PDB entry 7YOT | electron microscopy, 3.00 A resolution | chains E and A of the 5 polymer chains in the assembly

== Chain E ==
Molecule: NDV P protein
Source organism: Avian orthoavulavirus 1
Reference sequence: A0A0S2UXI9 (A0A0S2UXI9_9MONO); residues 1-399 here = UniProt positions 1-399
Chain sequence (399 residues; numbered 1 to 399; the number before each row is that of its first residue):
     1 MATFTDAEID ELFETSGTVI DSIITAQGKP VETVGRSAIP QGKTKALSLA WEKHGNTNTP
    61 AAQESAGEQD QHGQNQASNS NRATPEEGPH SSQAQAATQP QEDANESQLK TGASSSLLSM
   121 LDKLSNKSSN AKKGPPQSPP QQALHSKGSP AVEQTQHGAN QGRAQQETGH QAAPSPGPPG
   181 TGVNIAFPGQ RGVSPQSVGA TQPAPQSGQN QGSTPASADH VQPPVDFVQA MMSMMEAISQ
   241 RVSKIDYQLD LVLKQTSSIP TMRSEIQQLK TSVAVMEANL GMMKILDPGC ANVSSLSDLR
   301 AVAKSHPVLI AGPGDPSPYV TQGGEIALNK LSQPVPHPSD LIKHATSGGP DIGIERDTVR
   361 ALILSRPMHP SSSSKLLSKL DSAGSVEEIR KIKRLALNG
Unresolved in the structure: 1-273, 290-293, 343-349

== Chain A ==
Molecule: RNA-directed RNA polymerase L
Source organism: Avian orthoavulavirus 1
Notes: EC 2.7.7.48, 3.6.1.-, 2.7.7.88, 2.1.1.-
Reference sequence: A0A0S2UX53 (A0A0S2UX53_9MONO); numbering as in UniProt (aligned over 1-2204)
Chain sequence (2211 residues; each row starts with the number of its first residue):
     1 MAGSGSERAE HQIILPESHL SSPLVKHKLL YYWKLTGLPL PDECDFDHLI LSRQWKKILE
    61 SSTPDIERMI KLGRSVHQTL SHSSKLTGIL HPRCLEDLVG LDIPDSTNKF RRIEKKIQIH
   121 NTRYGEPFTR LCSYVEKKLL GSSWTHKIRR SEEFDSLRTD PAFWFHSSWS TAKFAWLHVK
   181 QIQRHLIVAA RTRSASNKLV TLSHRSGQVF ITPELVIVTH TNENKFTCLS QELVLMYADM
   241 MEGRDMVNII SSTAVHLRCL AEKIDDILRL VDALARDLGN QVYDVVALME GFAYGAVQLL
   301 EPSGTFAGDF FSFNLQELRD TLICLLPQRI ADSVTHAIAN IFSGLEQNQA AEMLCLLRLW
   361 GHPLLESRAA AKAVRAQMCA PKMVDFDMIL QVLSFFKGTI INGYRKKNAG VWPRVKAHTI
   421 YGNVIAQLHA DSAEISHDIM LREYKNLSAI EFEACIEYDP VTNLSMFLKD KAIAHPRNNW
   481 LASFRRNLLS EEQKKNVQDS TSTNRLLIEF LESNDFDPYK EMEYLTTLEY LRDDSVAVSY
   541 SLKEEEVKVN GRIFAKLTKK LRNCQVMAEG ILADQIAPFF QGNGVIQDSI SLTKSMLAMS
   601 QLSYNSNRKR ITDCKERVSS SRNHDLKGKH RRRVATFITT DLQKYCLNWR YQTIKLFAHA
   661 INQLMGLPHF FEWIHLRLMD TTMFVGDPFN PPSDPTDYDL TKVPNDDIYI VSARGGIEGL
   721 CQKLWTMISI AAIQLAAARS HCRVACMVQG DNQVIAVTRE VRPDDSPESV LTQLHEASDN
   781 FFRELIHVNH LIGHNLKDRE TIRSDTFFIY SKRIFKDGAI LSQVLKNSSK LVLVSGDLSE
   841 NTVMSCANIS STVARLCENG LPKDFCYYLN YLMSCIQTYF DSEFSITSST QSGSNQSWIN
   901 DIPFIHSYVL TPAQLGGLSN LQYSRLYTRN IGDPGTTAFA EVKRLEAVGL LGPNIMTNIL
   961 TRPPGNGDWA SLCNDPYSFN FESVASPSIV LKKHTQRVLF ETCSNPLLSG VHTEDNEAEE
  1021 KALAEYLLNQ EVIHPRVAHA IMEASSVGRR KQIQGLVDTT NTVIKIALSR KPLGIKRLAR
  1081 IINYSSMHAM LFRDDVFLSN RANHPLVSSD MCSLALADYA RNRSWSPLTG GRKILGVSNP
  1141 DTIELVEGEI LSISGGCSKC DSGDEQFTWF HLPSNIELTD DTSKNPPMRV PYLGSKTQER
  1201 RAASLAKIAH MSPHVKAALR ASSVLIWAYG DNDINWTAAL KLARSRCNIS SEYLRLLSPL
  1261 PTAGNLQHRL DDGITQMTFT PASLYRVSPY VHISNDSQRL FTEEGVKEGN VVYQQIMLLG
  1321 LSLIESLFPM TVTKTYDEIT LHLHSKFSCC IREAPVAVPF ELTGVAPDLR VVASNKFMYD
  1381 PNPVAEGDFA RLDLAIFKSY ELNLESYSTV ELMNILSISS GKLIGQSVVS YDEETSIKND
  1441 AIIVYDNTRN WISEAQNSDV VRLFEYAALE VLLDCSYQLY YLRVRGLNNV VLYMSDLYKN
  1501 MPGILLSNIA ATISHPIIHS RLHTVGLISH DGSHQLADTD FIELSAKLLV SCTRRVVSGL
  1561 YAGNKYDLLF PSVLDDNLNE KMLQLISRLC CLYTVLFATT REIPKIRGLP AEEKCAMLTE
  1621 YLLSDAVRPL LSPEQVDSIT SPSIVTFPAN LYYMSRKSLN LIREREDRDS ILALMFPQEP
  1681 LFEFPLVQDI GARVKDQLTM KPAAFLHELD LSAPARYDAY TLEQARSDCA LADMGEDQLV
  1741 RYLFRGVGTA SSSWYKASHL LSVPEIRCAR HGNSLYLAEG SGAIMSLLEL HIPHETIYYN
  1801 TLFSNEMNPP QRHFGPTPTQ FLNSVVYRNL QAEVPCKDGF VQEFRTLWRE NTEESDLTSD
  1861 KAVGYITSVV PYRSVSLLHC DIEIPPGSNQ SLLDQLATNL SLIAMHSVRE GGVVIVKILY
  1921 SMGYYFHLLV NLFTPCSVKG YVLSNGYACR GDMECYVVFV MGYLGGPTFV NEVVRMAKTL
  1981 IQRHGTLLAK SDETALMALF TSQKQRVDNI LSSPLPRLAK LLRRNIDTAL IEAGGQPVRP
  2041 FCAESLVNTL SDITQTTQVI ASHIDTVIRS VIYMEAEGDL ADTVFLFTPY NLSIDGKKRT
  2101 SLKQCTRQIL EVTILGLGPE DLNRVGDIIS LILRGTISLE DLIPLRTYLK MSTCPKYLKS
  2161 VLGLTKLREM FSDGSMLYLT RAQQKFYMKT VGNAVKGYYN SSKNENLYFQ G
Unresolved in the structure: 1-7, 545-552, 584-587, 612-628, 888-893, 1195-1208, 1266-1277, 1303-1309, 1385-2211
Differences from the reference sequence: expression tag (2205-2211)
Disulfides: Cys1112-Cys1350, Cys1157-Cys1160
From the paper describing this entry:
  - mutagenesis - R552A, I553A, Y645A, D751A, N752A: decreased catalytic activity
  - mutagenesis - D641A, E718A: unchanged catalytic activity
  - catalytic residues: Gly750 to Asn752

== Chain E / chain A interface ==
Contacting residue pairs (51; chain E residue first):
  Ile285(E) with Met383(A), hydrophobic
  Asp287(E) with His790(A), salt bridge
  Val308(E) with Met383(A), hydrophobic
  Ala311(E) with Gln652(A)
  Pro313(E) with Arg714(A), hydrogen bond (backbone-side chain)
  Tyr319(E) with Pro381(A)
  Leu328(E) with Met383(A), hydrophobic
  Asn329(E) with His790(A)
  Lys330(E) with His790(A), hydrogen bond (backbone-side chain); Asn795(A)
  Leu331(E) with Gln377(A); Lys382(A), hydrogen bond (backbone-side chain); Gln643(A); Asn648(A); Gly793(A); Asn795(A)
  Ser332(E) with Lys382(A); Met383(A), hydrogen bond (backbone-backbone); His790(A), hydrogen bond (side chain-backbone)
  Gln333(E) with Gln377(A), hydrogen bond; Ala380(A); Pro381(A); Lys382(A); Asn648(A)
  Pro334(E) with Pro381(A); Lys382(A)
  Asp351(E) with Arg319(A), salt bridge
  Ile354(E) with Ser312(A); Leu315(A), hydrophobic; Gln316(A); Arg319(A)
  Asp357(E) with Leu315(A); His336(A), salt bridge; Ala339(A)
  Thr358(E) with Phe311(A); Ser312(A)
  Arg360(E) with His336(A), hydrogen bond
  Ala361(E) with Leu299(A), hydrophobic; Phe311(A), hydrophobic; Ser343(A)
  Leu362(E) with Leu299(A); Ala307(A), hydrophobic; Gly308(A)
  Leu364(E) with Ser343(A)
  Ser365(E) with Leu299(A)
  Arg366(E) with Leu299(A), hydrogen bond (side chain-backbone); Glu301(A), hydrogen bond (side chain-backbone); Ser303(A); Ala307(A)
  Leu397(E) with Gly304(A); Ala307(A), hydrophobic
Interface residues without a listed pair, chain E (27 interface residues in all): Gly312, Ile326, Lys393
Interface residues without a listed pair, chain A (35 interface residues in all): Leu300, Pro302, Thr335, Gly344, Leu345, Met679, Leu791, His794, Lys797
From the paper, about this interface:
  - pairs named by the authors: Leu362(E)-Leu299(A) (hydrophobic contact)
  - interface residues, chain E: Asp357(E), Arg366(E), Lys393(E)
  - interface residues, chain A: Glu301(A), His336(A)

== Overview ==
The interface between chain E and chain A involves 27 residues on one side and 35 on the other; the contacts
include 9 hydrogen bonds and 3 salt bridges. Polar pairs include Asp287(E)-His790(A), Asp351(E)-Arg319(A) and
Asp357(E)-His336(A). The paper describes a hydrophobic contact between Leu362(E) and Leu299(A). From the
paper: the catalytic residue Gly750(A); R552A, I553A and Y645A of chain A, among others, reduce catalytic
activity; 7 substitutions were tested in all.
Chain E is NDV P protein and chain A is RNA-directed RNA polymerase L, both from Avian orthoavulavirus 1; the
structure, Cryo-EM structure of RNA polymerase in complex with P protein tetramer of Newcastle disease virus,
was determined by electron microscopy, deposited together with 7YOU and 7YOV.
